Entry 2OX0 (X-ray diffraction, 1.95 A resolution); this record covers chains A and C.

# Chain A
Protein: JmjC domain-containing histone demethylation protein 3A
From: Homo sapiens
Notes: EC 1.14.11.-
Reference sequence: O75164 (JHD3A_HUMAN); residue numbers follow UniProt; this construct covers 1-359
Sequence (381 residues; numbered -21 to 359; the number before each row is that of its first residue; numbers below 1 keep their minus sign (Met-21 is residue -21)):
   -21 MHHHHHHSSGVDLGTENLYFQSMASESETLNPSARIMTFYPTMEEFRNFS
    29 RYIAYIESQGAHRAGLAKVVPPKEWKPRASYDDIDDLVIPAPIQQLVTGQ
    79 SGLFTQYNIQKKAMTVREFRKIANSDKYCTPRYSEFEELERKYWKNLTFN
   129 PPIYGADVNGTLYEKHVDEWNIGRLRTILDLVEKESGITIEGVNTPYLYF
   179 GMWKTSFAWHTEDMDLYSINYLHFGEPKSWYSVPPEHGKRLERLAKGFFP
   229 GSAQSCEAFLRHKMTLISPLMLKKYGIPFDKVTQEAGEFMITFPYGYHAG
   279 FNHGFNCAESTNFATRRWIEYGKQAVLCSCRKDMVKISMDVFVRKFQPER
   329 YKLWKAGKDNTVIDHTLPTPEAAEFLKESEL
Not modelled in the structure: -21 to 6, 356-359
Sequence notes: expression tag (-21 to 0)
Ion coordination: Ni2+: His188, Glu190, His276 (together with N-oxalylglycine); Zn2+: Cys234, His240, Cys306, Cys308
Small-molecule neighbours: N-oxalylglycine (OGA): Tyr132, Tyr177, Phe185, His188, Glu190, Ser196, Ile197, Asn198, Lys206, Trp208, Thr270, His276, Ser288
UniProt features mapped onto this chain:
  - binding site (2-oxoglutarate): Tyr132, Asn198, Lys206, Lys241
  - binding site (Fe cation): His188, Glu190, His276
  - binding site (Zn(2+)): Cys234, His240, Cys306, Cys308
  - modified residue: Ala2 (N-acetylalanine)

# Chain C
Protein: synthetic peptide
Sequence (8 residues; numbered 7 to 14; the number before each row is that of its first residue):
     7 ARKSTGGK
Modified residues: Lys9 (n-dimethyl-lysine; MLY); Lys14 (n(6)-acetyllysine; ALY)

# Chain A / chain C interface
Pairs across the interface - 40 pairs, chain A then chain C:
  Ile71(A) with Thr11(C)
  Gln84(A) with Gly13(C)
  Tyr85(A) with Gly13(C); Lys14(C)
  Asn86(A) with Gly12(C), hydrogen bond (side chain-backbone); Gly13(C), hydrogen bond (backbone-backbone); Lys14(C)
  Ile87(A) with Lys14(C)
  Gln88(A) with Lys14(C)
  Ala134(A) with Thr11(C)
  Asp135(A) with Arg8(C), hydrogen bond (backbone-side chain); Ser10(C); Thr11(C), hydrogen bond (side chain-backbone)
  Asn137(A) with Arg8(C), hydrogen bond
  Ile168(A) with Ala7(C)
  Glu169(A) with Arg8(C), salt bridge; Lys9(C), hydrogen bond (backbone-backbone)
  Gly170(A) with Lys9(C)
  Val171(A) with Lys9(C)
  Tyr175(A) with Arg8(C), hydrogen bond; Lys9(C), hydrogen bond (side chain-backbone)
  Tyr177(A) with Lys9(C); Thr11(C)
  Glu190(A) with Lys9(C)
  Asp191(A) with Lys9(C)
  Ser196(A) with Lys9(C)
  His240(A) with Gly12(C); Gly13(C), hydrogen bond (backbone-backbone)
  Lys241(A) with Ser10(C), hydrogen bond (side chain-backbone); Thr11(C); Gly12(C)
  Met242(A) with Gly13(C); Lys14(C)
  Ser288(A) with Lys9(C)
  Thr289(A) with Lys9(C)
  Asn290(A) with Lys9(C)
  Arg309(A) with Lys14(C), hydrogen bond (side chain-backbone)
  Asp311(A) with Ala7(C), hydrogen bond (side chain-backbone)
  Met312(A) with Ala7(C)
  Val313(A) with Arg8(C)
Also at the interface, not in a pair above, chain A (30 interface residues in all): Gln73, Tyr132

# Summary
30 residues of chain A face 8 of chain C across their interface; the contacts include 12 hydrogen bonds and 1
salt bridge. Among the polar pairs are Glu169(A)-Arg8(C), Asn86(A)-Gly12(C) and Asp135(A)-Arg8(C). Ligands of
chain A: N-oxalylglycine.
Chain A is JmjC domain-containing histone demethylation protein 3A (Homo sapiens) and chain C is synthetic
peptide; the structure, Crystal structure of JMJD2A complexed with histone H3 peptide dimethylated at Lys9,
was determined by X-ray diffraction (same publication as 2OQ6, 2OQ7, 2OS2 and 2OT7).
